PDB entry 9H2B | electron microscopy, 4.10 A resolution (low resolution: residue-level contacts below are approximate; hydrogen-bond / salt-bridge calls are withheld) | chains B and E of the 14 polymer chains in the assembly

== Chain B ==
Protein: Occlusion-derived virus envelope protein E27
Organism: Autographa californica nucleopolyhedrovirus
UniProtKB: P41702 (E27_NPVAC); numbering as in UniProt (aligned over 1-290)
Chain sequence (290 residues; numbered 1 to 290; the number before each row is that of its first residue):
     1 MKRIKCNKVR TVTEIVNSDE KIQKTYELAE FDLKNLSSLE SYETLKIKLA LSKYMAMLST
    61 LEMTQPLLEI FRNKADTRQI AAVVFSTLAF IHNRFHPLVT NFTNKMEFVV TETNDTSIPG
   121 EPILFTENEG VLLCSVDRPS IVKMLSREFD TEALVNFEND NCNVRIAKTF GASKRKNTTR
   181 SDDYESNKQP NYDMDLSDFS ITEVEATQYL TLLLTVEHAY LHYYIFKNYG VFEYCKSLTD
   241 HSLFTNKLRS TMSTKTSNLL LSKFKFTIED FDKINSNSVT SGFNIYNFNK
Unresolved in the structure: 1-37, 173-198, 250-254, 272-290

== Chain E ==
Protein: Uncharacterized 38.0 kDa protein in P143-LEF5 intergenic region
Organism: Autographa californica nucleopolyhedrovirus
UniProtKB: P24745 (38K_NPVAC); numbering as in UniProt (aligned over 1-320)
Chain sequence (320 residues; numbered 1 to 320; the number before each row is that of its first residue):
     1 MASSLQSKWI CLRLNDAIIK RHVLVLSEYA DLKYLGFEKY KFFEYVIFQF CNDPQLCKII
    61 ENNYNYCMQI FKAPADDMRD IRHNIKRAFK TPVLGHMCVL SNKPPMYSFL KEWFLLPHYK
   121 VVSLKSESLT WGFPHVVVFD LDSTLITEEE QVEIRDPFVY DSLQELHEMG CVLVLWSYGS
   181 RDHVAHSMRD VDLEGYFDII ISEGSTVQEE RSDLVQNSHN AIVDYNLKKR FIENKFVFDI
   241 HNHRSDNNIP KSPKIVIKYL SDKNVNFFKS ITLVDDLPTN NYAYDFYVKV KRCPTPVQDW
   301 EHYHNEIIQN IMDYEQYFIK
Unresolved in the structure: 1-4, 203-219

== Interface between chain B and chain E ==
Pairs across the interface (36):
  F95(B) with W131(E)
  L221(B) with W131(E)
  Y224(B) with W131(E); G132(E)
  N228(B) with G132(E); F133(E)
  Y229(B) with R21(E); T130(E); W131(E); G132(E); F133(E)
  F232(B) with I18(E); I19(E); S126(E)
  E233(B) with R21(E); S126(E)
  K236(B) with L124(E); K125(E); S126(E); E127(E)
  S237(B) with E127(E)
  D240(B) with K125(E); E127(E)
  S242(B) with K125(E); E127(E)
  L243(B) with E127(E); S128(E); L129(E); W131(E)
  F244(B) with W131(E)
  N246(B) with L129(E)
  K247(B) with W131(E)
  R249(B) with T130(E); H167(E); D198(E)
  T256(B) with W131(E)
Other interface residues (no listed pair), chain B (19 interface residues in all): K255, L259
Other interface residues (no listed pair), chain E (19 interface residues in all): K20, E168, M169, G170

== Summary ==
The chain B/chain E interface involves 19 residues from each chain.
Here chain B is Occlusion-derived virus envelope protein E27 and chain E is Uncharacterized 38.0 kDa protein
in P143-LEF5 intergenic region, both from Autographa californica nucleopolyhedrovirus. Entry 9H2B (AcMNPV
basal cap - C14 anchor complex only) was determined by electron microscopy together with 9H2A, 9H2C, 9H2H,
9H2J and 9H2K from the same study.
